Entry 8JKL (X-ray diffraction, 2.94 A resolution); this record covers chains A and C of the 4 polymer chains in the assembly.

# Chain A
Molecule: GATA-Forward
Sequence (19 nucleotides; row label = number of the first residue in the row):
     1 CAACTGATAC CGAGAAACC

# Chain C
Molecule: Interferon regulatory factor 4
Source organism: Homo sapiens
Notes: fragment: DNA-binding domain
UniProtKB: F2Z3D5 (F2Z3D5_HUMAN); residues 20-135 here = UniProt positions 20-135
Sequence (116 residues; each row starts with the number of its first residue):
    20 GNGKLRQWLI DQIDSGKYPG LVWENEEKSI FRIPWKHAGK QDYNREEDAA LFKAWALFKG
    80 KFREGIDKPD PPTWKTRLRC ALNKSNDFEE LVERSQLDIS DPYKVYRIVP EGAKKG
Unresolved in the structure: 20, 130-135

# How chain A and chain C interact
Pairs across the interface (14):
  DA3(A) / His-56(C)  phosphate contact
  DA3(A) / Ala-57(C)  phosphate contact
  DA3(A) / Pro-91(C)  phosphate contact
  DC4(A) / Lys-55(C)  phosphate contact
  DC4(A) / His-56(C)  sugar contact
  DC4(A) / Ala-57(C)  hydrogen bond to the phosphate
  DC4(A) / Pro-91(C)  phosphate contact
  DC4(A) / Lys-94(C)  salt bridge to the phosphate
  DT5(A) / Trp-54(C)  hydrogen bond to the phosphate
  DT5(A) / Thr-95(C)  base contact
  DT5(A) / Arg-98(C)  salt bridge to the phosphate
  DG6(A) / Arg-98(C)  salt bridge to the phosphate
  DG6(A) / Asn-102(C)  phosphate contact
  DA7(A) / Cys-99(C)  base contact
Interface residues without a listed pair, chain C (11 interface residues in all): Gly-58

# Summary
The interface between chain A and chain C involves 5 residues on one side and 11 on the other; the contacts
include 2 hydrogen bonds and 3 salt bridges. Polar pairs include DC4(A)/Ala-57(C), DT5(A)/Trp-54(C) and
DC4(A)/Lys-94(C).
Here chain A is GATA-Forward and chain C is Interferon regulatory factor 4 (Homo sapiens). Entry 8JKL (IRF4
DNA-binding domain bound to an DNA containing GATA motif) was determined by X-ray diffraction, deposited
together with 8JKN, 8JKO, 8JKQ and 8JKS.
